PDB entry 4QVP | X-ray diffraction, 2.30 A resolution | chains Z and a of the 28 polymer chains in the assembly

[Chain Z]
Molecule: Proteasome subunit beta type-6
From: Saccharomyces cerevisiae
Notes: EC 3.4.25.1
UniProtKB: P23724 (PSB6_YEAST); residues 1-222 here correspond to UniProt positions 20-241 (UniProt number = residue number + 19)
Chain sequence (222 residues; numbered 1 to 222; the number before each row is that of its first residue):
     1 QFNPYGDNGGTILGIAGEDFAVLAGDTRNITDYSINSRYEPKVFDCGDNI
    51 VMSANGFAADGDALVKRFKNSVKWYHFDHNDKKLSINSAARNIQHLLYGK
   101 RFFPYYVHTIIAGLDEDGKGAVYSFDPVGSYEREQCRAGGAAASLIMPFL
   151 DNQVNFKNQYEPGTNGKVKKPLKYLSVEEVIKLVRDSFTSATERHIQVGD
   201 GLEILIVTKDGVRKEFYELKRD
Ion coordination: Mg2+: Thr192, His195, Val198

[Chain a]
Molecule: Proteasome subunit beta type-7
From: Saccharomyces cerevisiae
Notes: EC 3.4.25.1
UniProtKB: P30657 (PSB7_YEAST); residues -12 to 233 here correspond to UniProt positions 21-266 (UniProt number = residue number + 33)
Chain sequence (246 residues; numbered -12 to 233; the number before each row is that of its first residue; numbers below 1 keep their minus sign (Thr-12 is residue -12)):
   -12 TQIANAGASPMVNTQQPIVTGTSVISMKYDNGVIIAADNLGSYGSLLRFN
    38 GVERLIPVGDNTVVGISGDISDMQHIERLLKDLVTENAYDNPLADAEEAL
    88 EPSYIFEYLATVMYQRRSKMNPLWNAIIVAGVQSNGDQFLRYVNLLGVTY
   138 SSPTLATGFGAHMANPLLRKVVDRESDIPKTTVQVAEEAIVNAMRVLYYR
   188 DARSSRNFSLAIIDKNTGLTFKKNLQVENMKWDFAKDIKGYGTQKI
Not modelled in the structure: -12 to 0

[How chain Z and chain a interact]
Contacting residue pairs (40; chain Z residue first):
  Gln1(Z) - Thr1(a)
  Phe2(Z) - Thr1(a)
  Phe2(Z) - Arg104(a)
  Phe2(Z) - Met107(a)
  Phe2(Z) - Pro109(a)  hydrophobic
  Phe2(Z) - Leu132(a)  hydrophobic
  Phe2(Z) - Leu133(a)  hydrophobic
  Asn3(Z) - Leu133(a)
  Pro4(Z) - Arg104(a)  hydrogen bond (backbone-side chain)
  Pro4(Z) - Met107(a)  hydrophobic
  Pro4(Z) - Leu133(a)
  Asn8(Z) - Val135(a)
  Asn29(Z) - Tyr137(a)
  Ser34(Z) - His149(a)  hydrogen bond
  Ile35(Z) - Arg156(a)  hydrogen bond (backbone-side chain)
  Asn36(Z) - Tyr137(a)
  Asn36(Z) - Ser139(a)
  Asn36(Z) - Arg156(a)
  Ser37(Z) - Ser138(a)  hydrogen bond (side chain-backbone)
  Glu40(Z) - Arg128(a)  salt bridge
  Glu40(Z) - Tyr137(a)
  Glu40(Z) - Ser138(a)  hydrogen bond (side chain-backbone)
  Phe57(Z) - Arg104(a)
  Phe57(Z) - Leu133(a)
  Phe57(Z) - Val135(a)  hydrophobic
  Ala59(Z) - Tyr101(a)
  Ala59(Z) - Leu133(a)
  Ala59(Z) - Gly134(a)
  Ala59(Z) - Val135(a)
  Asp60(Z) - Tyr101(a)  hydrogen bond
  Asp60(Z) - Arg104(a)  salt bridge
  Asp62(Z) - Thr136(a)
  Ala63(Z) - Tyr101(a)
  Lys66(Z) - Glu94(a)  salt bridge
  Phe103(Z) - Arg104(a)
  Phe103(Z) - Ser105(a)
  Tyr105(Z) - Tyr101(a)
  Glu218(Z) - Arg161(a)  salt bridge
  Arg221(Z) - Asp160(a)  salt bridge
  Arg221(Z) - Arg161(a)
Also at the interface, not in a pair above, chain Z (24 interface residues in all): Tyr5, Tyr39, Lys100
Also at the interface, not in a pair above, chain a (22 interface residues in all): Trp111, Leu142

[In short]
24 residues of chain Z face 22 of chain a across their interface; the contacts include 6 hydrogen bonds and 5
salt bridges. Polar pairs include Glu40(Z)-Arg128(a), Asp60(Z)-Arg104(a) and Lys66(Z)-Glu94(a). Thr192(Z),
His195(Z) and Val198(Z) coordinate Mg2+.
Here chain Z is Proteasome subunit beta type-6 and chain a is Proteasome subunit beta type-7, both from
Saccharomyces cerevisiae. Entry 4QVP (yCP beta5-M45T mutant in complex with bortezomib) was determined by
X-ray diffraction (same publication as 4QUX, 4QUY, 4QV0, 4QV1, 4QV3, 4QV4 and 42 further entries).
